1Z8J - chains A and B; structure by X-ray diffraction, 2.00 A resolution.

# Chain A
Protein: Thrombin light chain
From: Homo sapiens
Notes: EC 3.4.21.5; fragment: sequence database residues 322-361; engineered mutation(s): G193P
Reference sequence: P00734 (THRB_HUMAN); residues 1-14 here correspond to UniProt positions 336-349 (UniProt number = residue number + 335)
Amino-acid sequence (40 residues; each row starts with the number of its first residue; a row labelled like 14A-14L holds insertion residues (14A, then the next letters in order)):
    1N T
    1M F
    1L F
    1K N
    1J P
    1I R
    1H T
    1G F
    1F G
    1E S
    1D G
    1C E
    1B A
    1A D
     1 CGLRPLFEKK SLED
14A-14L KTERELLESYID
Ion coordination: Zn2+ site 1: Asp1A (shared with His119(B), Glu127(B) of chain B); Zn2+ site 2 near Glu14E (its only coordinating residue here)

# Chain B
Protein: Thrombin heavy chain
From: Homo sapiens
Notes: EC 3.4.21.5; fragment: sequence database residues 364-622
Reference sequence: P00734 (THRB_HUMAN); the construct lacks a stretch of the UniProt sequence and is renumbered around it, so the offset changes along the chain: 16-36 = UniProt 364-384; 37-60 = UniProt 386-409; 61-71 = UniProt 419-429; 78-97 = UniProt 437-456; 6 more segments
Amino-acid sequence (259 residues; row label = number of the first residue in the row; note: 10 numbers in that range are skipped by the numbering (no residue carries them; nothing is unmodelled there); a row labelled like 60A-60I holds insertion residues (60A, then the next letters in order)):
    16 IVEGSDAEIG MSPWQVMLFR K
   36A S
    37 PQELLCGASL ISDRWVLTAA HCLL
60A-60I YPPWDKNFT
    61 ENDLLVRIGK H
71A-71F SRTRYE
   77A R
    78 NIEKISMLEK IYIHPRYNWR
   97A E
    98 NLDRDIALMK LKKPVAFSDY IHPVCLPDRE TA
129A-129C ASL
   130 LQAGYKGRVT GWGNLKET
147A-147H WTANVGKG
   151 QPSVLQVVNL PIVERPVCKD STRIRITDNM FCAG
  184A Y
   185 KP
186A-186D DEGK
   187 RGDACEPDSG GPFVMKSP
204A-204B FN
   205 NRWYQMGIVS WGE
   219 GC
  221A D
   221 RDGKYGFYTH VFRLKKWIQK VIDQFGE
Disordered / not traced: 71A-71F, 147A-147H, 246-247
Disulfide bonds: Cys42-Cys58, Cys168-Cys182, Cys191-Cys220
Covalently attached groups: PPACK (0G6) linked to His57, Ser195; N-acetylglucosamine (NAG) linked to Asn60G
Differences from the reference sequence: engineered mutation Pro193 (Gly566 in P00734)
Ion coordination: Zn2+ site 1 near Glu97A (its only coordinating residue here); Zn2+ site 2: His119, Glu127 (shared with Asp1A(A) of chain A); Na+: Arg221, Lys224
Ligand contacts: PPACK (0G6; D-phenylalanyl-N-[(2S,3S)-6-{[amino(iminio)methyl]amino}-1-chloro-2-hydroxyhexan-3-yl]-L-prolinamide): Tyr60A, Trp60D, Glu97A, Asn98, Leu99, Ile174, Asp189, Ala190, Cys191, Glu192, Pro193, Asp194, Val213, Ser214, Trp215, Gly216, Glu217, Gly219, Cys220, Gly226
UniProt features mapped onto this chain:
  - region: Ala183 to Val200 (High affinity receptor-binding region which is also known as the TP508 peptide)
  - active site (Charge relay system): His57, Asp102, Ser195
  - glycosylation: Asn60G (N-linked (GlcNAc...) (complex) asparagine)

# Interface between chain A and chain B
Disulfides between the chains: Cys1(A)-Cys122(B)
Contacting residue pairs (84):
  Cys1(A) - Pro120(B)
  Cys1(A) - Val121(B)
  Cys1(A) - Cys122(B)  disulfide
  Cys1(A) - Arg206(B)  hydrogen bond (backbone-side chain)
  Asp1A(A) - Phe114(B)
  Asp1A(A) - His119(B)  salt bridge
  Asp1A(A) - Pro120(B)
  Ala1B(A) - Arg206(B)  hydrogen bond (backbone-side chain)
  Gly1D(A) - Pro120(B)
  Ser1E(A) - Ser48(B)
  Ser1E(A) - Asp49(B)  hydrogen bond (backbone-side chain)
  Ser1E(A) - Phe114(B)
  Gly1F(A) - Asp49(B)
  Gly1F(A) - Arg50(B)
  Phe1G(A) - Ile47(B)
  Phe1G(A) - Ser48(B)  hydrogen bond (backbone-side chain)
  Phe1G(A) - Asp49(B)
  Phe1G(A) - Arg50(B)
  Phe1G(A) - Trp51(B)
  Phe1G(A) - Ile242(B)  hydrophobic
  Thr1H(A) - Arg50(B)
  Thr1H(A) - Trp51(B)  hydrogen bond (backbone-side chain)
  Thr1H(A) - Ile242(B)  hydrogen bond (side chain-backbone)
  Thr1H(A) - Asp243(B)
  Thr1H(A) - Phe245(B)
  Asn1K(A) - Asp243(B)  hydrogen bond (backbone-side chain)
  Phe1L(A) - Leu123(B)  hydrophobic
  Phe1L(A) - Gln239(B)
  Phe1L(A) - Asp243(B)
  Phe1M(A) - Lys235(B)
  Phe1M(A) - Gln239(B)
  Phe1M(A) - Asp243(B)
  Gly2(A) - Trp29(B)
  Gly2(A) - Pro120(B)  hydrogen bond (backbone-backbone)
  Gly2(A) - Cys122(B)  hydrogen bond (backbone-side chain)
  Gly2(A) - Asn205(B)
  Gly2(A) - Arg206(B)
  Gly2(A) - Trp207(B)  hydrogen bond (backbone-backbone)
  Leu3(A) - Asn205(B)
  Leu3(A) - Arg206(B)
  Arg4(A) - Gly25(B)
  Arg4(A) - Met26(B)  hydrogen bond (side chain-backbone)
  Arg4(A) - Pro28(B)
  Arg4(A) - Trp29(B)
  Arg4(A) - Arg137(B)
  Arg4(A) - Trp207(B)
  Pro5(A) - Ser115(B)
  Pro5(A) - Asp116(B)
  Pro5(A) - His119(B)
  Leu6(A) - Ile24(B)
  Leu6(A) - Gly25(B)
  Leu6(A) - Asp116(B)
  Leu6(A) - Tyr117(B)  hydrophobic
  Phe7(A) - Ile24(B)
  Phe7(A) - Gly25(B)
  Phe7(A) - Met26(B)  hydrophobic
  Glu8(A) - Lys202(B)  salt bridge
  Glu8(A) - Asn205(B)
  Glu8(A) - Trp207(B)  hydrogen bond
  Asp14(A) - Glu23(B)
  Asp14(A) - Arg137(B)  salt bridge
  Asp14(A) - Trp207(B)
  Lys14A(A) - Asp21(B)  hydrogen bond (side chain-backbone)
  Lys14A(A) - Glu23(B)  hydrogen bond (backbone-side chain)
  Thr14B(A) - Arg137(B)  hydrogen bond
  Thr14B(A) - Asn159(B)  hydrogen bond
  Glu14C(A) - Arg137(B)
  Glu14C(A) - Lys202(B)  salt bridge
  Glu14E(A) - Lys135(B)  salt bridge
  Glu14E(A) - Asn159(B)  hydrogen bond
  Glu14E(A) - Tyr184A(B)  hydrogen bond
  Glu14E(A) - Lys186D(B)  salt bridge
  Leu14F(A) - Lys135(B)
  Leu14F(A) - Gly136(B)
  Leu14F(A) - Asn159(B)
  Leu14F(A) - Trp207(B)  hydrophobic
  Ser14I(A) - Gly133(B)
  Ser14I(A) - Tyr134(B)
  Ser14I(A) - Lys135(B)  hydrogen bond (side chain-backbone)
  Tyr14J(A) - Leu129C(B)
  Tyr14J(A) - Tyr134(B)  hydrophobic
  Tyr14J(A) - Met201(B)
  Tyr14J(A) - Lys202(B)  hydrogen bond (side chain-backbone)
  Tyr14J(A) - Pro204(B)
Interface residues without a listed pair, chain A (28 interface residues in all): Arg1I, Leu14G
Interface residues without a listed pair, chain B (44 interface residues in all): Ser203, Asn204B, Ile238

# In short
Chain A and chain B form an interface of 28 and 44 residues respectively; the contacts include 1 disulfide
bond, 20 hydrogen bonds and 6 salt bridges. Among the polar pairs are Asp1A(A)-His119(B), Glu8(A)-Lys202(B)
and Glu14E(A)-Lys135(B). PPACK is covalently linked to His57(B).
Here chain A is Thrombin light chain and chain B is Thrombin heavy chain, both from Homo sapiens. Entry 1Z8J
(Crystal structure of the thrombin mutant G193P bound to PPACK) was determined by X-ray diffraction together
with 1Z8I from the same study.
